PDB entry 8B5S | X-ray diffraction, 1.95 A resolution | chains A and B

[Chain A]
Protein: UDP-glucose:(Heptosyl) LPS alpha 1,3-glucosyltransferase WaaG
Source organism: Pseudomonas aeruginosa
UniProtKB: Q9HUF6 (Q9HUF6_PSEAE); numbering as in UniProt (aligned over 2-370)
Amino-acid sequence (374 residues; each row starts with the number of its first residue; numbering starts at 0):
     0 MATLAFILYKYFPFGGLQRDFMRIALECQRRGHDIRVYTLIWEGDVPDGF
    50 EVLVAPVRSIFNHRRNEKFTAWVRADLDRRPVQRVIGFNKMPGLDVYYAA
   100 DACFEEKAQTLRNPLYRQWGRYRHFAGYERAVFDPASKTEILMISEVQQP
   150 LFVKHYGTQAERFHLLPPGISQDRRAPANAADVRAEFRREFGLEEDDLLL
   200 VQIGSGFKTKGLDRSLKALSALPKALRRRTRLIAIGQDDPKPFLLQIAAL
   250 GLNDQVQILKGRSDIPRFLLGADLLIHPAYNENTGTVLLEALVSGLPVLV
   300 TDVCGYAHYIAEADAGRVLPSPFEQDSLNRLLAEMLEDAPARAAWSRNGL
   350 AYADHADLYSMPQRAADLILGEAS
Not modelled in the structure: 0, 110-116, 371-373
Differences from the reference sequence: initiating methionine (0); expression tag (1, 371-373)
Residues lining bound ligands: UDP (uridine-5'-diphosphate): Phe13, Gly14, Gly15, Arg18, Arg173, Ile202, Gly203, Ser204, Lys209, Ile234, Gly260, Arg261, Ile264, Glu281, Thr283, Gly284, Thr285, Val286, Glu289
What the authors report for this chain:
  - mutagenesis - Y97F/T208R/N282A/T283A/T285I: increased catalytic activity on UDP-glucose
  - specificity-determining residues: Thr208 (proposed by the authors, not directly observed)

[Chain B]
Protein: UDP-glucose:(Heptosyl) LPS alpha 1,3-glucosyltransferase WaaG
Source organism: Pseudomonas aeruginosa
UniProtKB: Q9HUF6 (Q9HUF6_PSEAE); numbering as in UniProt (aligned over 1-370)
Amino-acid sequence (370 residues; each row starts with the number of its first residue):
     1 ATLAFILYKYFPFGGLQRDFMRIALECQRRGHDIRVYTLIWEGDVPDGFE
    51 VLVAPVRSIFNHRRNEKFTAWVRADLDRRPVQRVIGFNKMPGLDVYYAAD
   101 ACFEEKAQTLRNPLYRQWGRYRHFAGYERAVFDPASKTEILMISEVQQPL
   151 FVKHYGTQAERFHLLPPGISQDRRAPANAADVRAEFRREFGLEEDDLLLV
   201 QIGSGFKTKGLDRSLKALSALPKALRRRTRLIAIGQDDPKPFLLQIAALG
   251 LNDQVQILKGRSDIPRFLLGADLLIHPAYNENTGTVLLEALVSGLPVLVT
   301 DVCGYAHYIAEADAGRVLPSPFEQDSLNRLLAEMLEDAPARAAWSRNGLA
   351 YADHADLYSMPQRAADLILG
Not modelled in the structure: 110-117
Differences from the reference sequence: conflict Ala1 (Met in Q9HUF6)
Residues lining bound ligands: uridine-5'-diphosphate-glucose (UPG): Pro12, Phe13, Gly14, Gly15, Leu16, Arg18, Ala99, Asp100, Ile143, Arg173, Ile202, Gly203, Ser204, Lys209, Ile234, Gly260, Arg261, Ile264, Glu281, Asn282, Thr283, Gly284, Thr285, Val286, Glu289

[Chain A / chain B interface]
Pairs across the interface (12):
  Glu42(A) - His354(B)  salt bridge
  Pro55(A) - Leu164(B)
  Arg57(A) - Glu145(B)
  Arg57(A) - Leu164(B)
  Arg57(A) - His307(B)
  Arg57(A) - Tyr308(B)
  Asp238(A) - Asp313(B)
  Asp238(A) - Arg316(B)  salt bridge
  Pro239(A) - Asp313(B)
  Lys240(A) - Arg316(B)
  Lys259(A) - Asp313(B)  salt bridge
  Lys259(A) - Asn347(B)
Interface residues without a listed pair, chain A (12 interface residues in all): Gly43, Val56, Ser58, Ile59, Asp237
Interface residues without a listed pair, chain B (9 interface residues in all): Val146

[In short]
12 residues of chain A and 9 residues of chain B are in contact, with 3 salt bridges. Polar pairs include
Glu42(A)-His354(B), Asp238(A)-Arg316(B) and Lys259(A)-Asp313(B). Chain A binds UDP. Bound to chain B:
uridine-5'-diphosphate-glucose. From the paper: Y97F/T208R/N282A/T283A/T285I of chain A increase catalytic
activity on UDP-glucose; the specificity determinant Thr208(A).
Chain A is UDP-glucose:(Heptosyl) LPS alpha 1,3-glucosyltransferase WaaG and chain B is UDP-glucose:(Heptosyl)
LPS alpha 1,3-glucosyltransferase WaaG, both from Pseudomonas aeruginosa; the structure, Crystal Structure of
P. aeruginosa WaaG in complex with UDP-glucose, was determined by X-ray diffraction, deposited together with
8B5Q, 8B62 and 8B63.
